1JXI - chains A and B; structure by X-ray diffraction, 2.64 A resolution.

Chain A (and B):
Name: Phosphomethylpyrimidine kinase
From: Salmonella typhimurium
Notes: EC 2.7.4.7; chain B of this document is another copy of the same molecule, construct and numbering; everything in this record applies to it too
UniProt: P55882 (THID_SALTY); residues 1-266 here = UniProt positions 1-266
Chain sequence (288 residues; numbered -21 to 266; the number before each row is that of its first residue; numbers below 1 keep their minus sign (Met-21 is residue -21)):
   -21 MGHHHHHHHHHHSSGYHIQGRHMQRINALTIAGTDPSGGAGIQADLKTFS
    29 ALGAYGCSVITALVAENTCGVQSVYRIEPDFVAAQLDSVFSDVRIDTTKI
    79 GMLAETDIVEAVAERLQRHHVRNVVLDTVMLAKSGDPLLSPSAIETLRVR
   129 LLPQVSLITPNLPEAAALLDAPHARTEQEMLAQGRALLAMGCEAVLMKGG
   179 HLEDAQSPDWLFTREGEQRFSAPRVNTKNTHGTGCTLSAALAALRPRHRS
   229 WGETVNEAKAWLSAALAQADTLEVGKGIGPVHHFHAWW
Unresolved in the structure: -21 to 0, 178-186, 199-201
Sequence notes: expression tag (-21 to 0)
Ligand contacts: 4-amino-5-hydroxymethyl-2-methylpyrimidine (HMH): Gly11, Thr12, Ala18, Gly19, Val42, Glu44, Met80, Val107, Ala110, Lys111, His209, Cys213

Interface between chain A and chain B:
Residue-residue contacts (106):
  Arg3(A) - Thr249(B)  hydrogen bond
  Arg3(A) - Leu250(B)
  Arg3(A) - Glu251(B)
  Arg3(A) - His260(B)
  Arg3(A) - Trp266(B)  hydrogen bond (side chain-backbone)
  Asn5(A) - Glu251(B)  hydrogen bond (side chain-backbone)
  Asn5(A) - Val252(B)
  Thr12(A) - Ile38(B)
  Pro14(A) - Cys35(B)
  Pro14(A) - Ser36(B)  hydrogen bond (backbone-backbone)
  Pro14(A) - Val67(B)  hydrophobic
  Ser15(A) - Tyr33(B)  hydrogen bond (backbone-side chain)
  Ser15(A) - Cys35(B)
  Gly16(A) - Tyr33(B)  hydrogen bond (backbone-side chain)
  Gly16(A) - Gly34(B)
  Gly17(A) - Tyr33(B)  hydrogen bond (backbone-side chain)
  Gln21(A) - Leu24(B)
  Gln21(A) - Ser36(B)  hydrogen bond
  Leu24(A) - Gln21(B)
  Lys25(A) - Tyr33(B)
  Lys25(A) - Gly34(B)  hydrogen bond (side chain-backbone)
  Ser28(A) - Phe262(B)
  Ser28(A) - Trp266(B)  hydrogen bond (backbone-side chain)
  Gly31(A) - Trp266(B)
  Ala32(A) - Trp266(B)
  Tyr33(A) - Ser15(B)  hydrogen bond (side chain-backbone)
  Tyr33(A) - Gly16(B)  hydrogen bond (side chain-backbone)
  Tyr33(A) - Gly17(B)  hydrogen bond (side chain-backbone)
  Tyr33(A) - Lys25(B)
  Tyr33(A) - Val252(B)  hydrophobic
  Tyr33(A) - Pro258(B)
  Tyr33(A) - Trp266(B)
  Gly34(A) - Gly16(B)
  Gly34(A) - Lys25(B)  hydrogen bond (backbone-side chain)
  Cys35(A) - Pro14(B)
  Cys35(A) - Ser15(B)
  Ser36(A) - Pro14(B)  hydrogen bond (backbone-backbone)
  Ser36(A) - Gln21(B)  hydrogen bond
  Ile38(A) - Thr12(B)
  Ile38(A) - Ile38(B)  hydrophobic
  Ile38(A) - Leu41(B)  hydrophobic
  Leu41(A) - Ile38(B)  hydrophobic
  Leu41(A) - Ile55(B)  hydrophobic
  Leu41(A) - Phe59(B)  hydrophobic
  Val42(A) - Phe59(B)
  Ala43(A) - Phe59(B)
  Ala43(A) - Ala62(B)
  Ala43(A) - Ser66(B)
  Glu44(A) - Ser66(B)
  Asn45(A) - Ser66(B)  hydrogen bond (side chain-backbone)
  Asn45(A) - Ser69(B)
  Asn45(A) - Asp70(B)
  Thr46(A) - Asp70(B)  hydrogen bond (backbone-side chain)
  Cys47(A) - Asp70(B)
  Gln50(A) - Ser66(B)  hydrogen bond
  Ser51(A) - Phe59(B)
  Tyr53(A) - Ile55(B)
  Tyr53(A) - Glu56(B)  hydrogen bond (side chain-backbone)
  Tyr53(A) - Phe59(B)  hydrophobic
  Ile55(A) - Leu41(B)  hydrophobic
  Ile55(A) - Tyr53(B)
  Glu56(A) - Tyr53(B)  hydrogen bond (backbone-side chain)
  Phe59(A) - Leu41(B)  hydrophobic
  Phe59(A) - Val42(B)
  Phe59(A) - Ala43(B)
  Phe59(A) - Ser51(B)
  Phe59(A) - Tyr53(B)  hydrophobic
  Ala62(A) - Ala43(B)
  Ser66(A) - Ala43(B)
  Ser66(A) - Glu44(B)
  Ser66(A) - Asn45(B)  hydrogen bond (backbone-side chain)
  Ser66(A) - Gln50(B)  hydrogen bond
  Val67(A) - Pro14(B)  hydrophobic
  Ser69(A) - Asn45(B)
  Ser69(A) - Lys254(B)  hydrogen bond (backbone-side chain)
  Asp70(A) - Asn45(B)
  Asp70(A) - Thr46(B)  hydrogen bond (side chain-backbone)
  Asp70(A) - Cys47(B)
  Asp70(A) - Gly253(B)
  Asp70(A) - Lys254(B)  hydrogen bond (side chain-backbone)
  Asp70(A) - Gly255(B)
  Val71(A) - Val252(B)  hydrophobic
  Val71(A) - Gly253(B)
  Arg72(A) - Glu251(B)  salt bridge
  Thr249(A) - Arg3(B)  hydrogen bond
  Leu250(A) - Arg3(B)
  Glu251(A) - Arg3(B)
  Glu251(A) - Asn5(B)  hydrogen bond (backbone-side chain)
  Glu251(A) - Arg72(B)  salt bridge
  Val252(A) - Asn5(B)
  Val252(A) - Tyr33(B)  hydrophobic
  Val252(A) - Val71(B)  hydrophobic
  Gly253(A) - Asp70(B)
  Gly253(A) - Val71(B)
  Lys254(A) - Ser69(B)  hydrogen bond (side chain-backbone)
  Lys254(A) - Asp70(B)  hydrogen bond (backbone-side chain)
  Gly255(A) - Asp70(B)
  Pro258(A) - Tyr33(B)
  His260(A) - Arg3(B)
  Phe262(A) - Ser28(B)
  Trp265(A) - Trp265(B)  hydrophobic
  Trp266(A) - Arg3(B)  hydrogen bond (backbone-side chain)
  Trp266(A) - Ser28(B)  hydrogen bond (side chain-backbone)
  Trp266(A) - Gly31(B)
  Trp266(A) - Ala32(B)
  Trp266(A) - Tyr33(B)
Interface residues without a listed pair, chain A (53 interface residues in all): Ile20, Arg54, Gln63
Interface residues without a listed pair, chain B (53 interface residues in all): Ile20, Arg54, Gln63

Summary:
The chain A/chain B interface involves 53 residues from each chain; the contacts include 32 hydrogen bonds and
2 salt bridges. Polar contacts include Arg72(A)-Glu251(B), Arg3(A)-Thr249(B) and Arg3(A)-Trp266(B). Bound to
chain A: 4-amino-5-hydroxymethyl-2-methylpyrimidine.
Chain A and chain B are both Phosphomethylpyrimidine kinase (Salmonella typhimurium); the structure,
4-Amino-5-hydroxymethyl-2-methylpyrimidine Phosphate Kinase from Salmonella typhimurium complexed with
4-Amino-5-hydroxymethyl-2-methylpyrimidine, was determined by X-ray diffraction together with 1JXH from the
same study.
